Entry 7AAV (electron microscopy, 4.20 A resolution (low resolution: residue-level contacts below are approximate; hydrogen-bond / salt-bridge calls are withheld)); this record covers chains Z and A of the 17 polymer chains in the assembly.

== Chain Z ==
Molecule: MINX M3 pre-mRNA
Sequence (230 nucleotides; row label = number of the first residue in the row):
     1 GGGAGACGGA AUUCGAGCUC GCCCACUCUU GGAUCGGAAA CCCGUCGGCC UCCGAACGGU
    61 AAGAGCCUAG CAUGUAGAAC UGGUUACCUG CAGCCCAAGC UUGCUGCACG UCUAGGGCGC
   121 AGUAGUCCAG GGUUUCCUUG AUGAUGUCAU ACUUAUCCUG UCCCUUUUUU UUCCACAGCU
   181 CGCGGUUGAG GACAAACUCU UCGCGGUCUU UCCAGUGGGG AUCCAAUAUC
Unresolved in the structure: 1-49, 79-230

== Chain A ==
Protein: Pre-mRNA-processing-splicing factor 8
Source organism: Homo sapiens
UniProt: Q6P2Q9 (PRP8_HUMAN); residue numbers follow UniProt; this construct covers 1-2335
Amino-acid sequence (2335 residues; each row starts with the number of its first residue):
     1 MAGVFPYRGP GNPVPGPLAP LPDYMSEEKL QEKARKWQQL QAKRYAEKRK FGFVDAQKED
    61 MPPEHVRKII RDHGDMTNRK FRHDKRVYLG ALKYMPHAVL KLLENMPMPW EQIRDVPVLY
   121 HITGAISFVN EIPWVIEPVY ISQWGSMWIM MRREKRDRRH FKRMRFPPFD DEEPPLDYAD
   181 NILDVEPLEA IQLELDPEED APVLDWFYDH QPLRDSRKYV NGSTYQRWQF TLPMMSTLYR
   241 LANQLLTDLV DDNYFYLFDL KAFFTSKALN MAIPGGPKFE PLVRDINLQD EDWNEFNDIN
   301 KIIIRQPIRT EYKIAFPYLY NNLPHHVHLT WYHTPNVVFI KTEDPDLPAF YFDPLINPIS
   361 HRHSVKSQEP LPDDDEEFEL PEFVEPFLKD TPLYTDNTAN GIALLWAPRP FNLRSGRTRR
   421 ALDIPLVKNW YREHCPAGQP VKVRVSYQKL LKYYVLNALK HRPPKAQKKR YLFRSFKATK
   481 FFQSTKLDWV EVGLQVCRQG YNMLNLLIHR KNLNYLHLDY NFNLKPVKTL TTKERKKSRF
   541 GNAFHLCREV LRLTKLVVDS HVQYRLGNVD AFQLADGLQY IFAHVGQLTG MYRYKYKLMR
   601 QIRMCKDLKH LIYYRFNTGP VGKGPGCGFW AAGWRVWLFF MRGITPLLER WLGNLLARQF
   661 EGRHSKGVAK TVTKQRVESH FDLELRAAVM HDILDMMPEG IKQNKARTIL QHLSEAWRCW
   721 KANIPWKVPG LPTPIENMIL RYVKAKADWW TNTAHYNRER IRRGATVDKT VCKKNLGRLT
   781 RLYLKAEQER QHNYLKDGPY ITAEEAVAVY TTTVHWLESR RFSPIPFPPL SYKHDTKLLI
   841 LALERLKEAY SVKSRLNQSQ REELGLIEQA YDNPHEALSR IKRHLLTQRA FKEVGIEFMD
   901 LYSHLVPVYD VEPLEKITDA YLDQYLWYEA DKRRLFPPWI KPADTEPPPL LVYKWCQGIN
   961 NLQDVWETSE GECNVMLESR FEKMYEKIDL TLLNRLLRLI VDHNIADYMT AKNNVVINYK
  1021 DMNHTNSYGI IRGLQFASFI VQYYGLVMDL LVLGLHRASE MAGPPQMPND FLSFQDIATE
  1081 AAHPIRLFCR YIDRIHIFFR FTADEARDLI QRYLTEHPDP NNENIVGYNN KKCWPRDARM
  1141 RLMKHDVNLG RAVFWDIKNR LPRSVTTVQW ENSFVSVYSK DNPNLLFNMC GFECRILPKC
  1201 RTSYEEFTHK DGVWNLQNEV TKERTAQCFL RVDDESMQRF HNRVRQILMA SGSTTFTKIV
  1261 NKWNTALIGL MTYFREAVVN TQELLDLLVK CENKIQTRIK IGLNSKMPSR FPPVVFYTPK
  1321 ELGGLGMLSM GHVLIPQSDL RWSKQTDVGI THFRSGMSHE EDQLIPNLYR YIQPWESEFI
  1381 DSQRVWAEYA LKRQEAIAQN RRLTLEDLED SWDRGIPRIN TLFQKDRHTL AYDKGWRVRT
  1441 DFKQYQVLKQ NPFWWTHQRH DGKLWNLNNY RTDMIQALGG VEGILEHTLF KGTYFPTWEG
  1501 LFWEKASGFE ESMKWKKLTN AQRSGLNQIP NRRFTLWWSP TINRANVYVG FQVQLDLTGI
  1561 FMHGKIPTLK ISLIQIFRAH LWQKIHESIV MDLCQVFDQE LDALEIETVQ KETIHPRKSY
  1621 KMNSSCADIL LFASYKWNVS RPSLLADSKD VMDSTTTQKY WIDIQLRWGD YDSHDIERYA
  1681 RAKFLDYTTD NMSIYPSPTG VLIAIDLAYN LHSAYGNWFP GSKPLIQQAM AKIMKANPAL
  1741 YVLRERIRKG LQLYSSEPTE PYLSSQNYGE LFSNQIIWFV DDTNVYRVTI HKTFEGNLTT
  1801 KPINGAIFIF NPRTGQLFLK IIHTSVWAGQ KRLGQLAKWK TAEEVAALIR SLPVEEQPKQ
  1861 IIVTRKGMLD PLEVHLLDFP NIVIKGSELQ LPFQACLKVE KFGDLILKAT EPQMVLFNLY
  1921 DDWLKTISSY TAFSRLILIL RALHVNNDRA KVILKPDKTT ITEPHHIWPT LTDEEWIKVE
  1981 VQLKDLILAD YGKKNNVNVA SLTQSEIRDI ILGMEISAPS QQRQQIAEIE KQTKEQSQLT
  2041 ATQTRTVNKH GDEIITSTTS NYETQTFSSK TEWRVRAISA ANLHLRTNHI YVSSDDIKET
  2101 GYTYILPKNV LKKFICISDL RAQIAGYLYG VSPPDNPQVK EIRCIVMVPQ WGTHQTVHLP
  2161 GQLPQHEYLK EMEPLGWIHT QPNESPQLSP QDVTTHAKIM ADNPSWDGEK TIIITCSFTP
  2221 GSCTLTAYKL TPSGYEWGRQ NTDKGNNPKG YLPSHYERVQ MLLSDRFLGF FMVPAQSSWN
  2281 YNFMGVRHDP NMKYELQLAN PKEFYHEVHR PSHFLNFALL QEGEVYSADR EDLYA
Unresolved in the structure: 1-62, 664-676, 1504-1527, 1756-2335
Swiss-Prot annotation at these positions:
  - region: Met-1513 to Leu-1526 (Important for branch point selection), Pro-2301 to Ala-2335 (Required for interaction with EFTUD2 and SNRNP200)
  - modified residue: Ala-2 (N-acetylalanine), Ser-859 (Phosphoserine), Ser-1358 (Phosphoserine), Lys-1425 (N6,N6-dimethyllysine), Lys-1463 (N6-acetyllysine)
  - natural variant: Pro-2301 (P2301T: In RP13), Phe-2304 (F2304L: In RP13), His-2309 (H2309P: In RP13; H2309R: In RP13), Arg-2310 (R2310G: In RP13; R2310K: In RP13), Phe-2314 (F2314L: In RP13), Tyr-2334 (Y2334N: In RP13)
  - mutagenesis: Val-1788 (V1788D: Strongly reduced interaction with RNA), Thr-1789 (T1789P: Strongly reduced interaction with RNA)

== Interface between chain Z and chain A ==
Contacting residue pairs (25):
  C50(Z) / Val-441(A)
  C52(Z) / Arg-603(A)
  C53(Z) / Gly-586(A)
  C53(Z) / Gln-587(A)
  C53(Z) / Tyr-592(A)
  G54(Z) / Tyr-592(A)
  G54(Z) / Tyr-596(A)
  A55(Z) / Arg-593(A)
  G58(Z) / Ser-1305(A)
  G58(Z) / Lys-1306(A)
  G58(Z) / Met-1307(A)
  G59(Z) / Ser-1305(A)
  G59(Z) / Gly-1550(A)
  G59(Z) / Phe-1551(A)
  G59(Z) / Val-1553(A)
  G59(Z) / His-1563(A)
  U60(Z) / Thr-531(A)
  U60(Z) / Thr-532(A)
  U60(Z) / Arg-535(A)
  U60(Z) / Val-1553(A)
  U60(Z) / Gln-1554(A)
  A61(Z) / Gln-1554(A)
  A61(Z) / Leu-1555(A)
  G70(Z) / Asn-512(A)
  G70(Z) / Asn-514(A)
Interface residues without a listed pair, chain Z (12 interface residues in all): C71, G74
Interface residues without a listed pair, chain A (27 interface residues in all): Thr-77, His-509, Lys-533, Ile-602, Gln-1552, Lys-1565

== In short ==
12 residues of chain Z face 27 of chain A across their interface. UniProt lists 2 mutagenesis sites on chain
A.
Here chain Z is MINX M3 pre-mRNA and chain A is Pre-mRNA-processing-splicing factor 8 (Homo sapiens). Entry
7AAV (Human pre-Bact-2 spliceosome core structure) was determined by electron microscopy, deposited together
with 7ABF and 7ABH.
